7AUW - chains A and B of the 4 polymer chains in the assembly; structure by X-ray diffraction, 2.80 A resolution.

Chain A:
Protein: Meprin A subunit beta
From: Homo sapiens
Notes: EC 3.4.24.63
Reference sequence: Q16820 (MEP1B_HUMAN); residue numbers follow UniProt; this construct covers 62-608
Amino-acid sequence (550 residues; row label = number of the first residue in the row):
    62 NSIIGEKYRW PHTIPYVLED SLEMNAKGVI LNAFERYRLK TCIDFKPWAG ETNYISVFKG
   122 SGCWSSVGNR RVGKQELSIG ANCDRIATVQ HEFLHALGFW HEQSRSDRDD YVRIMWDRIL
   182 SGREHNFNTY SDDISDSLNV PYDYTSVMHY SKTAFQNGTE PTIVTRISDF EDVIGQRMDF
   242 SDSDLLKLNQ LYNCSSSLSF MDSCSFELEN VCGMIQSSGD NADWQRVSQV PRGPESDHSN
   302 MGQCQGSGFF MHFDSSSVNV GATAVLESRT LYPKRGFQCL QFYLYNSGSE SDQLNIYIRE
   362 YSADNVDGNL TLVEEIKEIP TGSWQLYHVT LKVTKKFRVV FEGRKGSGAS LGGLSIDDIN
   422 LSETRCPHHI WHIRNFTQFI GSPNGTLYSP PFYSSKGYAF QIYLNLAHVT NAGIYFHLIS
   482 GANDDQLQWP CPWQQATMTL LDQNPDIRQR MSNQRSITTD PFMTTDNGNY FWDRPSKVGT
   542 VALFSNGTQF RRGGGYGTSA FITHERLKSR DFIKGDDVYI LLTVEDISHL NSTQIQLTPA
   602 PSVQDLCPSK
Not modelled in the structure: 594-611
Cystine bridges: Cys103-Cys255, Cys124-Cys144, Cys265-Cys273, Cys340-Cys427
Covalently attached groups: glycan linked to Asn218, Asn370, Asn436, Asn547, Asn592; N-acetylglucosamine (NAG) linked to Asn254, Asn445
Sequence notes: expression tag (609-611)
Metal / ion sites: Zn2+: His152, His156, His162 (shared with Asp156(B) of chain B); Na+: Ser266, Glu268, Asp298, Ser300, Phe310, Asp418
Swiss-Prot annotation at these positions:
  - region: Gln595 to Leu607 (Required for proteolytic processing)
  - active site: Glu153
  - binding site (Zn(2+)): His152, His156, His162
  - site: Arg238 (Mediates preference for acidic residues at subsite P1')
  - glycosylation: Asn218 (N-linked (GlcNAc...) asparagine), Asn254 (N-linked (GlcNAc...) asparagine), Asn370 (N-linked (GlcNAc...) asparagine), Asn421 (N-linked (GlcNAc...) asparagine), Asn436 (N-linked (GlcNAc...) asparagine), Asn445 (N-linked (GlcNAc...) asparagine), Asn547 (N-linked (GlcNAc...) asparagine), Asn592 (N-linked (GlcNAc...) asparagine), Ser593 (O-linked (GalNAc...) serine), Thr594 (O-linked (GalNAc...) threonine), Thr599 (O-linked (GalNAc...) threonine), Ser603 (O-linked (GalNAc...) serine)
  - mutagenesis: Glu153 (E153A: Complete loss of activity), Lys248 (K248Y: Decreased activity toward gastrin), Gln595 to Leu607 (Abolishes secretion)

Chain B:
Protein: Fetuin-B
From: Mus musculus
Reference sequence: Q9QXC1 (FETUB_MOUSE); residues 1-388 here = UniProt positions 1-388
Amino-acid sequence (394 residues; row label = number of the first residue in the row):
     1 MGLLRLLVLC TLAACCMARS PPAPPLPQRP LSPLHPLGCN DSEVLAVAGF ALQNINRDQK
    61 DGYMLSLNRV HDVREHYQED MGSLFYLTLD VLETDCHVLS RKAQKDCKPR MFYESVYGQC
   121 KAMFHINKPR RVLYLPAYNC TLRPVSKRKT HTTCPDCPSP IDLSNPSALE AATESLAKFN
   181 SKSPSKKYEL VKVTKAMNQW VSGPAYYVEY LIKEAPCTKS QASCSLQHSD SEPVGICQGS
   241 TVQSSLRHVP LIQPVEKSVT VTCEFFESQA QVPGDENPAV TQGPQKLPQK NTAPTSSPSV
   301 TAPRGSIQHL PELDDEKPEE SKGGSPEEAF PVQLDLTTNP QGDTLDVSFL YLEPGDKKLV
   361 VLPFPGKEQR SAECPGPEKE NNPLVLPPHH HHHH
Not modelled in the structure: 1-29, 268-302, 320-324, 384-394
Cystine bridges: Cys39-Cys374, Cys96-Cys107, Cys120-Cys140, Cys154-Cys157, Cys217-Cys224, Cys237-Cys263
Covalently attached groups: N-acetylglucosamine (NAG) linked to Asn40; glycan linked to Asn139
Sequence notes: expression tag (389-394)
Metal / ion sites: Zn2+: Asp156 (shared with His152(A), His156(A), His162(A) of chain A)
Swiss-Prot annotation at these positions:
  - modified residue: Ser321 (Phosphoserine)
  - glycosylation: Asn40 (N-linked (GlcNAc...) asparagine), Asn139 (N-linked (GlcNAc...) asparagine), Thr292 (O-linked (GalNAc...) threonine), Thr295 (O-linked (GalNAc...) threonine)

How chain A and chain B interact:
Residue-residue contacts (73):
  Glu84(A) - Arg247(B)  salt bridge
  Ser122(A) - Gln199(B)  hydrogen bond (backbone-side chain)
  Ser122(A) - Tyr207(B)
  Gly123(A) - Gln199(B)
  Gly123(A) - Val201(B)
  Gly123(A) - Tyr207(B)  hydrogen bond (backbone-side chain)
  Cys124(A) - Asp156(B)
  Cys124(A) - Gln199(B)
  Cys124(A) - Val201(B)  hydrophobic
  Trp125(A) - Phe112(B)  hydrophobic
  Trp125(A) - Cys154(B)  hydrophobic
  Trp125(A) - Asp156(B)
  Trp125(A) - Cys157(B)  hydrophobic
  Ser126(A) - Cys154(B)  hydrogen bond (backbone-side chain)
  Ser126(A) - Pro155(B)
  Ser127(A) - Thr153(B)
  Val128(A) - Thr153(B)  hydrogen bond (backbone-backbone)
  Val128(A) - Pro155(B)
  Arg131(A) - Thr153(B)
  Val133(A) - Pro383(B)
  Ala142(A) - Val201(B)
  Asn143(A) - Ser202(B)
  Asn143(A) - Ser244(B)  hydrogen bond
  Asn143(A) - Leu246(B)
  Cys144(A) - Val201(B)  hydrophobic
  Asp145(A) - Arg247(B)  salt bridge
  Arg146(A) - Ser202(B)  hydrogen bond
  Arg146(A) - Leu246(B)
  His152(A) - Asp156(B)  salt bridge
  Glu153(A) - Asp156(B)
  His156(A) - Pro155(B)
  His156(A) - Asp156(B)  salt bridge
  Trp161(A) - Thr152(B)  hydrogen bond (side chain-backbone)
  Trp161(A) - Pro155(B)
  His162(A) - Pro155(B)
  His162(A) - Asp156(B)  salt bridge
  Leu181(A) - Asn198(B)
  Gly183(A) - Lys147(B)  hydrogen bond (backbone-side chain)
  Arg184(A) - Lys147(B)
  Arg184(A) - Ser159(B)  hydrogen bond
  Arg184(A) - Pro160(B)  hydrogen bond (side chain-backbone)
  Arg184(A) - Ile161(B)
  Arg184(A) - Asn198(B)  hydrogen bond (side chain-backbone)
  His186(A) - Lys147(B)
  His186(A) - Arg148(B)
  His186(A) - His151(B)
  Asn187(A) - His151(B)
  Asn187(A) - Pro155(B)
  Asn189(A) - Arg148(B)
  Asn189(A) - Thr152(B)
  Tyr191(A) - His151(B)  hydrogen bond (side chain-backbone)
  Tyr191(A) - Thr152(B)
  Thr214(A) - Trp200(B)
  Ala215(A) - Trp200(B)
  Phe216(A) - Asn198(B)
  Phe216(A) - Trp200(B)
  Gln217(A) - Trp200(B)
  Tyr476(A) - Val249(B)
  Arg516(A) - Leu246(B)
  Arg516(A) - Arg247(B)
  Met524(A) - Val249(B)  hydrophobic
  Phe532(A) - Pro250(B)
  Gly556(A) - Val249(B)
  Gly556(A) - Pro250(B)
  Tyr557(A) - Arg247(B)
  Tyr557(A) - His248(B)
  Tyr557(A) - Val249(B)  hydrophobic
  Gly558(A) - Arg247(B)
  Gly558(A) - His248(B)  hydrogen bond (backbone-backbone)
  Thr559(A) - Ser245(B)
  Thr559(A) - Leu246(B)
  Ser560(A) - Ser245(B)
  Ala561(A) - Ser245(B)
Other interface residues (no listed pair), chain A (47 interface residues in all): Phe119, Glu137, Tyr211, Ser517, Ile518, Gly555
Other interface residues (no listed pair), chain B (33 interface residues in all): Met111, Tyr113, Pro158, Tyr206, Val242, Asp315

In short:
47 residues of chain A and 33 residues of chain B are in contact, with 13 hydrogen bonds and 5 salt bridges.
Polar pairs include Glu84(A)-Arg247(B), Asp145(A)-Arg247(B) and His152(A)-Asp156(B). N-acetylglucosamine is
covalently linked to Asn254(A) and Asn445(A). Covalently linked N-acetylglucosamine: at Asn40(B).
Chain A is Meprin A subunit beta (Homo sapiens) and chain B is Fetuin-B (Mus musculus); the structure,
Inhibitory complex of human meprin beta with mouse fetuin-B, was determined by X-ray diffraction.
